Entry 9BQJ (electron microscopy, 3.30 A resolution); this record covers chains B and E of the 5 polymer chains in the assembly.

[Chain B]
Protein: Guanine nucleotide-binding protein G(I)/G(S)/G(T) subunit beta-1
Source organism: Homo sapiens
Reference sequence: P62873 (GBB1_HUMAN); numbering as in UniProt (aligned over 2-340)
Amino-acid sequence (344 residues; numbered -3 to 340; the number before each row is that of its first residue; numbers below 1 keep their minus sign (Pro-3 is residue -3)):
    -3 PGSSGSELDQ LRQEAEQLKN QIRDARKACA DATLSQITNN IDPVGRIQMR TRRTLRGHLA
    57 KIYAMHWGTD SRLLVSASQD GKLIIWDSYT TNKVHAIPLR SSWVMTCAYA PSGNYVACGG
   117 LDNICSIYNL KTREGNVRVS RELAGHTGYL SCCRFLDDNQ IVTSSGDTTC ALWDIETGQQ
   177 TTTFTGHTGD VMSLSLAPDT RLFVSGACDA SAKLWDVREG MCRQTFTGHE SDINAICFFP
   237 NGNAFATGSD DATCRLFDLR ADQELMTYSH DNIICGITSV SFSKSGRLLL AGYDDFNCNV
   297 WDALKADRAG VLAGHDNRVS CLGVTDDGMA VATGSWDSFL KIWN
Unresolved in the structure: -3 to 4
Sequence notes: expression tag (-3 to 1)
UniProt features mapped onto this chain:
  - modified residue: Ser2 (N-acetylserine), His266 (Phosphohistidine)

[Chain E]
Protein: scFv16
Source organism: Mus musculus
Notes: antibody fragment or engineered binder
Amino-acid sequence (259 residues; row label = number of the first residue in the row; note: 2 numbers in that range are skipped by the numbering (no residue carries them; nothing is unmodelled there); a row labelled like 121A-121N holds insertion residues (121A, then the next letters in order)):
     1 DVQLVESGGG LVQPGGSRKL SCSASGFAFS SFGMHWVRQA PEKGLEWVAY ISSGSGTIYY
    61 ADTVKGRFTI SRDDPKNTLF LQMTSLRSED TAMYYCVRSI YYYGSSPFDF WGQGTTLTVS
   121 S
121A-121N GGGGSGGGGSGGGG
   124 SDIVMTQATS SVPVTPGESV SISCRSSKSL LHSNGNTYLY WFLQRPGQSP QLLIYRMSNL
   184 ASGVPDRFSG SGSGTAFTLT ISRLEAEDVG VYYCMQHLEY PLTFGAGTKL ELKAAAHHHH
   244 HHHH
Unresolved in the structure: 1, 121A-121N, 236-247
Disulfides: Cys22-Cys96, Cys147-Cys217

[Interface between chain B and chain E]
Contacting residue pairs (10):
  Asp66(B) - Tyr103(E)  hydrogen bond
  Arg68(B) - Tyr103(E)
  Leu69(B) - Tyr103(E)  hydrophobic
  Val90(B) - Tyr102(E)  hydrophobic
  Arg129(B) - Val2(E)
  Glu130(B) - Gly26(E)
  Glu130(B) - Phe27(E)
  Glu130(B) - Ala28(E)  hydrogen bond (backbone-backbone)
  Glu130(B) - Phe32(E)
  Gly131(B) - Phe32(E)
Other interface residues (no listed pair), chain B (9 interface residues in all): Asp83, His91
Other interface residues (no listed pair), chain E (10 interface residues in all): Arg98, Asp109, Phe110

[Overview]
Chain B and chain E form an interface of 9 and 10 residues respectively; the contacts include 2 hydrogen
bonds. Among the polar pairs are Asp66(B)-Tyr103(E) and Glu130(B)-Ala28(E).
Here chain B is Guanine nucleotide-binding protein G(I)/G(S)/G(T) subunit beta-1 (Homo sapiens) and chain E is
scFv16 (Mus musculus). Entry 9BQJ (RO76 bound muOR-Gi1-scFv16 complex structure) was determined by electron
microscopy.
